Entry 1S72 (X-ray diffraction, 2.40 A resolution); this record covers chains 0 and Q of the 31 polymer chains in the assembly.

== Chain 0 ==
Molecule: 23S ribosomal RNA
From: Haloarcula marismortui
Sequence (2922 nucleotides; numbered 2 to 2923; the number before each row is that of its first residue):
     2 UUGGCUACUAUGCCAGCUGGUGGAUUGCUCGGCUCAGGCGCUGAUGAAGG
    52 ACGUGCCAAGCUGCGAUAAGCCAUGGGGAGCCGCACGGAGGCGAAGAACC
   102 AUGGAUUUCCGAAUGAGAAUCUCUCUAACAAUUGCUUCGCGCAAUGAGGA
   152 ACCCCGAGAACUGAAACAUCUCAGUAUCGGGAGGAACAGAAAACGCAAUG
   202 UGAUGUCGUUAGUAACCGCGAGUGAACGCGAUACAGCCCAAACCGAAGCC
   252 CUCACGGGCAAUGUGGUGUCAGGGCUACCUCUCAUCAGCCGACCGUCUCG
   302 ACGAAGUCUCUUGGAACAGAGCGUGAUACAGGGUGACAACCCCGUACUCG
   352 AGACCAGUACGACGUGCGGUAGUGCCAGAGUAGCGGGGGUUGGAUAUCCC
   402 UCGCGAAUAACGCAGGCAUCGACUGCGAAGGCUAAACACAACCUGAGACC
   452 GAUAGUGAACAAGUAGUGUGAACGAACGCUGCAAAGUACCCUCAGAAGGG
   502 AGGCGAAAUAGAGCAUGAAAUCAGUUGGCGAUCGAGCGACAGGGCAUACA
   552 AGGUCCCUCGACGAAUGACCGACGCGCGAGCGUCCAGUAAGACUCACGGG
   602 AAGCCGAUGUUCUGUCGUACGUUUUGAAAAACGAGCCAGGGAGUGUGUCU
   652 GCAUGGCAAGUCUAACCGGAGUAUCCGGGGAGGCACAGGGAAACCGACAU
   702 GGCCGCAGGGCUUUGCCCGAGGGCCGCCGUCUUCAAGGGCGGGGAGCCAU
   752 GUGGACACGACCCGAAUCCGGACGAUCUACGCAUGGACAAGAUGAAGCGU
   802 GCCGAAAGGCACGUGGAAGUCUGUUAGAGUUGGUGUCCUACAAUACCCUC
   852 UCGUGAUCUAUGUGUAGGGGUGAAAGGCCCAUCGAGUCCGGCAACAGCUG
   902 GUUCCAAUCGAAACAUGUCGAAGCAUGACCUCCGCCGAGGUAGUCUGUGA
   952 GGUAGAGCGACCGAUUGGUGUGUCCGCCUCCGAGAGGAGUCGGCACACCU
  1002 GUCAAACUCCAAACUUACAGACGCCGUUUGACGCGGGGAUUCCGGUGCGC
  1052 GGGGUAAGCCUGUGUACCAGGAGGGGAACAACCCAGAGAUAGGUUAAGGU
  1102 CCCCAAGUGUGGAUUAAGUGUAAUCCUCUGAAGGUGGUCUCGAGCCCUAG
  1152 ACAGCCGGGAGGUGAGCUUAGAAGCAGCUACCCUCUAAGAAAAGCGUAAC
  1202 AGCUUACCGGCCGAGGUUUGAGGCGCCCAAAAUGAUCGGGACUCAAAUCC
  1252 ACCACCGAGACCUGUCCGUACCACUCAUACUGGUAAUCGAGUAGAUUGGC
  1302 GCUCUAAUUGGAUGGAAGUAGGGGUGAAAACUCCUAUGGACCGAUUAGUG
  1352 ACGAAAAUCCUGGCCAUAGUAGCAGCGAUAGUCGGGUGAGAACCCCGACG
  1402 GCCUAAUGGAUAAGGGUUCCUCAGCACUGCUGAUCAGCUGAGGGUUAGCC
  1452 GGUCCUAAGUCAUACCGCAACUCGACUAUGACGAAAUGGGAAACGGGUUA
  1502 AUAUUCCCGUGCCACUAUGCAGUGAAAGUUGACGCCCUGGGGUCGAUCAC
  1552 GCUGGGCAUUCGCCCAGUCGAACCGUCCAACUCCGUGGAAGCCGUAAUGG
  1602 CAGGAAGCGGACGAACGGCGGCAUAGGGAAACGUGAUUCAACCUGGGGCC
  1652 CAUGAAAAGACGAGCAUAGUGUCCGUACCGAGAACCGACACAGGUGUCCA
  1702 UGGCGGCGAAAGCCAAGGCCUGUCGGGAGCAACCAACGUUAGGGAAUUCG
  1752 GCAAGUUAGUCCCGUACCUUCGGAAGAAGGGAUGCCUGCUCCGGAACGGA
  1802 GCAGGUCGCAGUGACUCGGAAGCUCGGACUGUCUAGUAACAACAUAGGUG
  1852 ACCGCAAAUCCGCAAGGACUCGUACGGUCACUGAAUCCUGCCCAGUGCAG
  1902 GUAUCUGAACACCUCGUACAAGAGGACGAAGGACCUGUCAACGGCGGGGG
  1952 UAACUAUGACCCUCUUAAGGUAGCGUAGUACCUUGCCGCAUCAGUAGCGG
  2002 CUUGCAUGAAUGGAUUAACCAGAGCUUCACUGUCCCAACGUUGGGCCCGG
  2052 UGAACUGUACAUUCCAGUGCGGAGUCUGGAGACACCCAGGGGGAAGCGAA
  2102 GACCCUAUGGAGCUUUACUGCAGGCUGUCGCUGAGACGUGGUCGCCGAUG
  2152 UGCAGCAUAGGUAGGAGACACUACACAGGUACCCGCGCUAGCGGGCCACC
  2202 GAGUCAACAGUGAAAUACUACCCGUCGGUGACUGCGACUCUCACUCCGGG
  2252 AGGAGGACACCGAUAGCCGGGCAGUUUGACUGGGGCGGUACGCGCUCGAA
  2302 AAGAUAUCGAGCGCGCCCUAUGGCUAUCUCAGCCGGGACAGAGACCCGGC
  2352 GAAGAGUGCAAGAGCAAAAGAUAGCUUGACAGUGUUCUUCCCAACGAGGA
  2402 ACGCUGACGCGAAAGCGUGGUCUAGCGAACCAAUUAGCCUGCUUGAUGCG
  2452 GGCAAUUGAUGACAGAAAAGCUACCCUAGGGAUAACAGAGUCGUCACUCG
  2502 CAAGAGCACAUAUCGACCGAGUGGCUUGCUACCUCGAUGUCGGUUCCCUC
  2552 CAUCCUGCCCGUGCAGAAGCGGGCAAGGGUGAGGUUGUUCGCCUAUUAAA
  2602 GGAGGUCGUGAGCUGGGUUUAGACCGUCGUGAGACAGGUCGGCUGCUAUC
  2652 UACUGGGUGUGUAAUGGUGUCUGACAAGAACGACCGUAUAGUACGAGAGG
  2702 AACUACGGUUGGUGGCCACUGGUGUACCGGUUGUUCGAGAGAGCACGUGC
  2752 CGGGUAGCCACGCCACACGGGGUAAGAGCUGAACGCAUCUAAGCUCGAAA
  2802 CCCACUUGGAAAAGAGACACCGCCGAGGUCCCGCGUACAAGACGCGGUCG
  2852 AUAGACUCGGGGUGUGCGCGUCGAGGUAACGAGACGUUAAGCCCACGAGC
  2902 ACUAACAGACCAAAGCCAUCAU
Disordered / not traced: 2-9, 126-127, 715, 971-998, 1560, 1952-1963, 2137-2236, 2339-2343, 2665-2666, 2915-2923
Sequence notes: conflict C560 (U3155 in 3377779); modified residue (628, 2587-2588, 2619, 2621)
Modified / non-standard residues: 1MA (6-hydro-1-methyladenosine-5'-monophosphate) at position 628, OMU (o2'-methyluridine 5'-monophosphate) at position 2587, OMG (o2'-methylguanosine-5'-monophosphate) at position 2588, UR3 (3-methyluridine-5'-monophoshate) at position 2619, PSU (pseudouridine-5'-monophosphate) at position 2621
Bound ions: Mg2+ site 1 near G28 (its only coordinating residue here); Na+ site 1: C40, A442, C443; Na+ site 2: G56, A59, G61; Na+ site 3 near U108 (its only coordinating residue here); Mg2+ site 2 near U115 (its only coordinating residue here); Na+ site 4: C141, G142; Na+ site 5 near U146 (its only coordinating residue here); Mg2+ site 3: C162, U2276; K+ site 1: C162, U163, U172; Mg2+ site 4: A165, A167, C168; Na+ site 6: A165, A166, A167; Mg2+ site 5: A166, G219; 62 more Na+ sites not listed; 97 more Mg2+ sites not listed; 1 more K+ sites not listed

== Chain Q ==
Molecule: 50S ribosomal protein L21e
From: Haloarcula marismortui
UniProtKB: P12734 (RL21_HALMA); residues 0-95 here = UniProt positions 0-95
Chain sequence (96 residues; each row starts with the number of its first residue; numbering starts at 0):
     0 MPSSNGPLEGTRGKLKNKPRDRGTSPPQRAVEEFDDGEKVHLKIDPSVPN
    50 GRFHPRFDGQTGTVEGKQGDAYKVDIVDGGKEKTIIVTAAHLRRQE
Disordered / not traced: 0
Bound ions: Na+: Asp20, Gly22, Ser24, Ser46

== Interface between chain 0 and chain Q ==
Contacting residue pairs (112; chain 0 residue first):
  G948(0) with Gln94(Q), base contact; Glu95(Q), hydrogen bond to the sugar
  U949(0) with His40(Q), hydrogen bond to the base; Gln94(Q), hydrogen bond to the base; Glu95(Q), hydrogen bond to the sugar
  G950(0) with His40(Q), sugar contact; Gly58(Q), hydrogen bond to the base
  A951(0) with Lys42(Q), phosphate contact; Asp57(Q), sugar contact; Gly58(Q), sugar contact
  G952(0) with Lys42(Q), phosphate contact
  G953(0) with Gly12(Q), phosphate contact; Lys13(Q), phosphate contact; Lys17(Q), base contact
  A1007(0) with Arg11(Q), phosphate contact
  C1008(0) with Arg11(Q), salt bridge to the phosphate
  U1009(0) with Lys15(Q), salt bridge to the phosphate
  C1010(0) with Pro18(Q), phosphate contact
  A1018(0) with Gly58(Q), sugar contact; Gln59(Q), hydrogen bond to the sugar; Thr60(Q), hydrogen bond to the base
  C1019(0) with Lys38(Q), hydrogen bond to the phosphate; Thr60(Q), sugar contact; Gln94(Q), hydrogen bond to the base
  A1020(0) with Lys38(Q), salt bridge to the phosphate
  G2295(0) with Ser3(Q), base contact; Asn4(Q), hydrogen bond to the phosphate; Gly5(Q), hydrogen bond to the phosphate
  C2296(0) with Ser2(Q), hydrogen bond to the base; Ser3(Q), hydrogen bond to the phosphate; Asn4(Q), phosphate contact; Gly5(Q), hydrogen bond to the phosphate; Pro6(Q), phosphate contact; Leu7(Q), hydrogen bond to the phosphate; Glu8(Q), hydrogen bond to the phosphate
  U2297(0) with Ser2(Q), hydrogen bond to the base; Leu7(Q), phosphate contact; Glu8(Q), phosphate contact; Gly9(Q), hydrogen bond to the phosphate; Thr10(Q), hydrogen bond to the phosphate; Arg11(Q), phosphate contact
  C2298(0) with Ser2(Q), base contact; Arg11(Q), salt bridge to the phosphate
  G2299(0) with Pro1(Q), base contact; Ser2(Q), base contact
  A2300(0) with Pro1(Q), base contact
  A2303(0) with Lys13(Q), phosphate contact; Asp57(Q), sugar contact
  G2304(0) with Lys13(Q), salt bridge to the phosphate; Arg55(Q), phosphate contact
  A2305(0) with Arg55(Q), salt bridge to the phosphate
  U2306(0) with Pro1(Q), phosphate contact
  A2307(0) with Pro1(Q), phosphate contact
  A2353(0) with Arg21(Q), hydrogen bond to the base
  A2354(0) with Arg21(Q), salt bridge to the phosphate
  G2363(0) with Leu7(Q), base contact; Arg11(Q), hydrogen bond to the phosphate
  A2364(0) with Arg11(Q), salt bridge to the phosphate; Leu14(Q), hydrogen bond to the sugar; Lys15(Q), phosphate contact
  G2365(0) with Leu14(Q), sugar contact; Lys15(Q), phosphate contact; Asn16(Q), hydrogen bond to the phosphate; Pro45(Q), sugar contact; Ser46(Q), phosphate contact
  C2366(0) with Arg21(Q), phosphate contact; Gly22(Q), hydrogen bond to the phosphate; Thr23(Q), phosphate contact; Ser46(Q), hydrogen bond to the phosphate
  A2367(0) with Gly22(Q), phosphate contact; Thr23(Q), hydrogen bond to the phosphate
  A2370(0) with Ser46(Q), hydrogen bond to the base; Pro48(Q), base contact
  G2385(0) with Gln67(Q), base contact
  U2386(0) with Gln67(Q), hydrogen bond to the base
  U2387(0) with Thr83(Q), hydrogen bond to the sugar
  C2388(0) with His53(Q), sugar contact; Phe56(Q), phosphate contact; Lys82(Q), phosphate contact; Thr83(Q), hydrogen bond to the phosphate
  U2389(0) with His53(Q), sugar contact; Arg55(Q), phosphate contact; Phe56(Q), phosphate contact; Lys82(Q), salt bridge to the phosphate
  U2390(0) with Asn4(Q), sugar contact; Arg55(Q), salt bridge to the phosphate
  C2392(0) with Arg55(Q), hydrogen bond to the sugar; Asp77(Q), hydrogen bond to the sugar; Lys82(Q), hydrogen bond to the phosphate
  C2393(0) with Asp77(Q), sugar contact; Gly78(Q), sugar contact; Gly79(Q), hydrogen bond to the phosphate; Lys80(Q), phosphate contact; Lys82(Q), salt bridge to the phosphate
  A2394(0) with Gly79(Q), phosphate contact; Lys80(Q), hydrogen bond to the phosphate
  A2395(0) with Lys80(Q), salt bridge to the phosphate
  A2402(0) with Gly50(Q), phosphate contact; Arg51(Q), sugar contact
  C2403(0) with Asn49(Q), phosphate contact; Gly50(Q), hydrogen bond to the phosphate; Gln67(Q), hydrogen bond to the base; Ala70(Q), phosphate contact; Ile85(Q), sugar contact
  G2404(0) with Gln67(Q), phosphate contact; Gly68(Q), phosphate contact; Asp69(Q), hydrogen bond to the phosphate; Ala70(Q), phosphate contact
  C2423(0) with Leu7(Q), base contact
  U2424(0) with Gly5(Q), sugar contact; Pro6(Q), sugar contact; Leu7(Q), sugar contact
Other interface residues (no listed pair), chain 0 (52 interface residues in all): C1011, G2310, A2311, C2391, A2425
Other interface residues (no listed pair), chain Q (54 interface residues in all): Lys72, Glu81, Ile84, Arg93

== Summary ==
52 residues of chain 0 and 54 residues of chain Q are in contact, with 38 hydrogen bonds and 12 salt bridges.
Polar contacts include U949(0)-His40(Q), U949(0)-Gln94(Q) and G950(0)-Gly58(Q). C40(0), A442(0) and C443(0)
form the Na+ site 1.
Here chain 0 is 23S ribosomal RNA and chain Q is 50S ribosomal protein L21e, both from Haloarcula marismortui.
Entry 1S72 (Refined crystal structure of the haloarcula marismortui large ribosomal subunit at 2.4 angstrom
resolution) was determined by X-ray diffraction.
